PDB entry 8XZV | electron microscopy, 3.16 A resolution | chains N and Q of the 19 polymer chains in the assembly

Chain N:
Molecule: Protein PLASTID TRANSCRIPTIONALLY ACTIVE 10
Source organism: Spinacia oleracea
UniProtKB: A0A9R0JF29 (A0A9R0JF29_SPIOL); residues 1-678 here = UniProt positions 1-678
Amino-acid sequence (678 residues; row label = number of the first residue in the row):
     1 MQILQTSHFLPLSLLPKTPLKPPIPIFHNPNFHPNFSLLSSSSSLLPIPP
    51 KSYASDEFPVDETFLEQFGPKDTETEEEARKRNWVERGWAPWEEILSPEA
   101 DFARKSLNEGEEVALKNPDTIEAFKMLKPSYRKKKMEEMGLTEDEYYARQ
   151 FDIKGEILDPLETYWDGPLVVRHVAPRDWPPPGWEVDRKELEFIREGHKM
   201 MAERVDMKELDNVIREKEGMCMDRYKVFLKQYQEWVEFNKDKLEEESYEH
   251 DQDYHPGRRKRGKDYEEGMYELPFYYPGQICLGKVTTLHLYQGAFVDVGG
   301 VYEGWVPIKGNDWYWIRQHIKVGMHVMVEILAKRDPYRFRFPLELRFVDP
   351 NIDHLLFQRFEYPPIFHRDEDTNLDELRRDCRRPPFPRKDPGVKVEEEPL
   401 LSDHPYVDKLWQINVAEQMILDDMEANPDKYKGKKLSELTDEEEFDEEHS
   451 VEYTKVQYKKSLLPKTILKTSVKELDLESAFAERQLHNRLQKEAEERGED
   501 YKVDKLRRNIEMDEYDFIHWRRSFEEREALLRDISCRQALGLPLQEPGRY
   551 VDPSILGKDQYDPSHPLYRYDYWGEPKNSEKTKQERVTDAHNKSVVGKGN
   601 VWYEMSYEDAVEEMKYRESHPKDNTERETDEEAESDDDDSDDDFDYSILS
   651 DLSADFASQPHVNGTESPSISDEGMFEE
Not modelled in the structure: 1-73, 549-678

Chain Q:
Molecule: pTAC18
Source organism: Spinacia oleracea
UniProtKB: A0A9R0J252 (A0A9R0J252_SPIOL); residues -3 to 139 here correspond to UniProt positions 1-143 (UniProt number = residue number + 4)
Amino-acid sequence (143 residues; each row starts with the number of its first residue; numbers below 1 keep their minus sign (Met-3 is residue -3)):
    -3 MASVIWSPTFHSSVIRTNKSELKRCDHNVSRSGCIKAMRIEKPLEELYKI
    47 RVERKVSPERLNELGVSRWTTWKTGKCRLPWDWHVDQLVYIEEGEVRVVP
    97 EGSKHYMSFKAGDLVRYPKWFEADLWFNAFYQERYSFRAYGDD
Not modelled in the structure: -3 to 34, 139

Interface between chain N and chain Q:
Pairs across the interface - 53 pairs, chain N then chain Q:
  Glu246(N) - Arg35(Q)  hydrogen bond (side chain-backbone)
  Tyr337(N) - Arg35(Q)
  Thr372(N) - Lys100(Q)
  Asn373(N) - Glu97(Q)  hydrogen bond (side chain-backbone)
  Asn373(N) - Gly98(Q)
  Asn373(N) - Ser99(Q)
  Glu376(N) - Leu40(Q)
  Glu376(N) - Tyr44(Q)
  Glu376(N) - Ser99(Q)  hydrogen bond
  Arg379(N) - Tyr44(Q)
  Asp380(N) - Lys38(Q)  salt bridge
  Arg388(N) - Glu118(Q)  salt bridge
  Val395(N) - His80(Q)
  Leu401(N) - Trp77(Q)  hydrophobic
  His404(N) - Trp68(Q)
  His404(N) - Lys69(Q)  hydrogen bond (side chain-backbone)
  His404(N) - Thr70(Q)
  Pro405(N) - Cys73(Q)  hydrophobic
  Tyr406(N) - Gly71(Q)
  Tyr406(N) - Lys72(Q)
  Tyr406(N) - Cys73(Q)  hydrogen bond (backbone-side chain)
  Lys409(N) - Lys72(Q)
  Tyr515(N) - Lys69(Q)
  Tyr515(N) - Phe126(Q)
  Ile518(N) - Thr67(Q)
  Ile518(N) - Trp68(Q)
  His519(N) - Trp68(Q)
  His519(N) - Leu75(Q)
  Arg521(N) - Tyr131(Q)
  Arg522(N) - Trp68(Q)
  Arg522(N) - Leu75(Q)
  Arg522(N) - Trp77(Q)
  Arg522(N) - Trp79(Q)
  Arg522(N) - Gln83(Q)
  Arg522(N) - Tyr131(Q)  hydrogen bond (backbone-side chain)
  Arg522(N) - Phe133(Q)
  Ser523(N) - Trp77(Q)
  Glu525(N) - Thr66(Q)  hydrogen bond
  Glu525(N) - Tyr131(Q)
  Glu526(N) - Trp77(Q)  hydrogen bond
  Glu526(N) - Phe133(Q)
  Ala529(N) - Val81(Q)  hydrophobic
  Leu530(N) - His80(Q)
  Leu530(N) - Val81(Q)
  Asp533(N) - His80(Q)
  Asp533(N) - Lys115(Q)
  Asp533(N) - Ala135(Q)
  Arg537(N) - Lys115(Q)
  Leu540(N) - Tyr136(Q)  hydrophobic
  Leu542(N) - Tyr136(Q)  hydrophobic
  Pro543(N) - Trp116(Q)
  Leu544(N) - Trp116(Q)  hydrogen bond (backbone-side chain)
  Glu546(N) - Trp116(Q)
Also at the interface, not in a pair above, chain N (35 interface residues in all): His250, Arg532, Cys536, Gln545
Also at the interface, not in a pair above, chain Q (33 interface residues in all): Leu43, Arg74, Leu121

Overview:
Chain N and chain Q form an interface of 35 and 33 residues respectively; the contacts include 9 hydrogen
bonds and 2 salt bridges. Polar contacts include Asp380(N)-Lys38(Q), Arg388(N)-Glu118(Q) and
Glu246(N)-Arg35(Q).
Chain N is Protein PLASTID TRANSCRIPTIONALLY ACTIVE 10 and chain Q is pTAC18, both from Spinacia oleracea; the
structure, Architecture of the spinach plastid-encoded RNA polymerase, was determined by electron microscopy.
